Entry 8CBL (electron microscopy, 2.79 A resolution); this record covers chains B and C of the 7 polymer chains in the assembly.

# Chain B (and C)
Molecule: 3-hydroxyacyl-CoA dehydrogenase type-2
Organism: Homo sapiens
Notes: EC 1.1.1.35, 1.1.1.62, 1.1.1.239, 1.1.1.178, 1.1.1.53, 1.1.1.159; chain C of this document is another copy of the same molecule, construct and numbering; everything in this record applies to it too
UniProtKB: Q99714 (HCD2_HUMAN); numbering as in UniProt (aligned over 1-261)
Chain sequence (261 residues; numbered 1 to 261; the number before each row is that of its first residue):
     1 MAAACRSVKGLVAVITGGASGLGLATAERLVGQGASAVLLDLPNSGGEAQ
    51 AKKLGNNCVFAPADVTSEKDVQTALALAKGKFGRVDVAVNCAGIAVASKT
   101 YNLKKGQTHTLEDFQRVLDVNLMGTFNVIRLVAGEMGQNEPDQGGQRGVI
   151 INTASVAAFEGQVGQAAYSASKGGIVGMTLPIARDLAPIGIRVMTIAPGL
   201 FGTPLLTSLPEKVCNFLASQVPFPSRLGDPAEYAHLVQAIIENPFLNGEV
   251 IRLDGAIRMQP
Unresolved in the structure: 1-6
Ligand contacts: NAD (nicotinamide-adenine-dinucleotide): Gly17, Ala19, Ser20, Gly21, Leu22, Leu40, Asp41, Leu42, Ser45, Ala63, Asp64, Val65, Thr66, Cys91, Ala92, Gly93, Ile94, Val120, Thr153, Ala154, Ser155, Tyr168, Lys172, Pro198, Gly199, Leu200, Phe201, Thr203, Pro204, Leu205, Leu206
Swiss-Prot annotation at these positions:
  - active site: Tyr168 (Proton acceptor)
  - binding site (NAD(+)): Ser20, Leu22, Asp41, Asp64, Val65, Cys91, Tyr168, Lys172, Phe201, Thr203
  - binding site (substrate): Ser155
  - modified residue: Ala2 (N-acetylalanine), Lys53 (N6-acetyllysine), Lys69 (N6-acetyllysine), Lys99 (N6-acetyllysine), Lys105 (N6-acetyllysine), Lys212 (N6-acetyllysine)
  - natural variant: Val12 (V12L: In HSD10MD), Val65 (V65A: In HSD10MD; uncertain significance), Asp86 (D86G: In HSD10MD), Leu122 (L122V: In HSD10MD), Arg130 (R130C: In HSD10MD), Gln165 (Q165H: In HSD10MD), Val176 (V176M: In HSD10MD), Pro210 (P210S: In HSD10MD), Lys212 (K212E: In HSD10MD), Arg226 (R226Q: In HSD10MD), Asn247 (N247S: In HSD10MD), Glu249 (E249Q: In HSD10MD)
  - mutagenesis: Ser20 (S20F: Decreased dehydrogenase activity. Does not affect mitochondrial tRNA 5'-end processing. Does not affect tRNA methylation), Lys172 (K172A: Abolishes dehydrogenase activity. Does not affect mitochondrial tRNA 5'-end processing. Does not affect tRNA methylation. Does not affect homotetramerization)

# How chain B and chain C interact
Pairs across the interface (74; chain B residue first):
  Gly144(B) with Phe223(C)
  Gly145(B) with Phe223(C)
  Gln146(B) with Phe223(C)
  Leu180(B) with Arg258(C)
  Arg184(B) with Arg258(C)
  Ala187(B) with Pro222(C); Phe223(C), hydrophobic
  Gly190(B) with Phe223(C)
  Arg192(B) with Phe223(C)
  Leu200(B) with Phe245(C)
  Phe201(B) with Phe245(C), hydrophobic
  Pro222(B) with Ala187(C)
  Phe223(B) with Gly145(C); Gln146(C); Ala187(C), hydrophobic; Gly190(C); Arg192(C); Asn247(C), hydrogen bond (backbone-side chain)
  Pro224(B) with Pro244(C); Phe245(C)
  Arg226(B) with Phe245(C)
  Gly228(B) with Phe245(C)
  Glu232(B) with Asn243(C), hydrogen bond (backbone-side chain); Pro244(C); Phe245(C)
  His235(B) with Ala239(C); Glu242(C), salt bridge; Asn243(C), hydrogen bond
  Leu236(B) with Asn243(C)
  Ala239(B) with His235(C); Ala239(C), hydrophobic
  Glu242(B) with His235(C), salt bridge
  Asn243(B) with Glu232(C), hydrogen bond (side chain-backbone); His235(C), hydrogen bond; Leu236(C); Leu253(C)
  Pro244(B) with Pro224(C); Arg226(C); Glu232(C)
  Phe245(B) with Leu200(C); Phe201(C), hydrophobic; Pro224(C), hydrophobic; Arg226(C); Gly228(C); Glu232(C); Leu253(C); Asp254(C); Gly255(C), hydrogen bond (backbone-backbone)
  Leu246(B) with Arg252(C); Leu253(C), hydrophobic
  Asn247(B) with Phe223(C), hydrogen bond (side chain-backbone); Gly255(C); Ala256(C), hydrogen bond (backbone-backbone)
  Gly248(B) with Arg258(C), hydrogen bond (backbone-side chain)
  Glu249(B) with Val250(C); Ile251(C); Arg252(C), hydrogen bond (side chain-backbone)
  Val250(B) with Glu249(C)
  Ile251(B) with Leu246(C), hydrophobic; Glu249(C); Ile251(C), hydrophobic
  Arg252(B) with Leu246(C); Glu249(C), hydrogen bond (backbone-side chain)
  Leu253(B) with Asn243(C); Phe245(C); Leu246(C), hydrophobic
  Asp254(B) with Phe245(C); Asn247(C)
  Gly255(B) with Phe245(C), hydrogen bond (backbone-backbone); Asn247(C)
  Ala256(B) with Asn247(C), hydrogen bond (backbone-backbone)
  Arg258(B) with Leu180(C); Arg184(C); Gly248(C), hydrogen bond (side chain-backbone)
Other interface residues (no listed pair), chain B (37 interface residues in all): Ile191, Val221
Other interface residues (no listed pair), chain C (37 interface residues in all): Gly144, Val221, Leu227

# Summary
Chain B and chain C each contribute 37 residues to their interface; the contacts include 14 hydrogen bonds and
2 salt bridges. Polar pairs include His235(B)-Glu242(C), Phe223(B)-Asn247(C) and Glu232(B)-Asn243(C). Bound to
chain B: NAD.
Chain B and chain C are both 3-hydroxyacyl-CoA dehydrogenase type-2 (Homo sapiens); the structure, Structure
of human mitochondrial RNase Z in complex with mitochondrial pre-tRNA-His(0,Ser), was determined by electron
microscopy, deposited together with 8CBK, 8CBM and 8CBO.
